Entry 7ABF (electron microscopy, 3.90 A resolution); this record covers chains A and Z of the 15 polymer chains in the assembly.

# Chain A
Molecule: Pre-mRNA-processing-splicing factor 8
From: Homo sapiens
Reference sequence: Q6P2Q9 (PRP8_HUMAN); residue numbers follow UniProt; this construct covers 1-2335
Chain sequence (2335 residues; each row starts with the number of its first residue):
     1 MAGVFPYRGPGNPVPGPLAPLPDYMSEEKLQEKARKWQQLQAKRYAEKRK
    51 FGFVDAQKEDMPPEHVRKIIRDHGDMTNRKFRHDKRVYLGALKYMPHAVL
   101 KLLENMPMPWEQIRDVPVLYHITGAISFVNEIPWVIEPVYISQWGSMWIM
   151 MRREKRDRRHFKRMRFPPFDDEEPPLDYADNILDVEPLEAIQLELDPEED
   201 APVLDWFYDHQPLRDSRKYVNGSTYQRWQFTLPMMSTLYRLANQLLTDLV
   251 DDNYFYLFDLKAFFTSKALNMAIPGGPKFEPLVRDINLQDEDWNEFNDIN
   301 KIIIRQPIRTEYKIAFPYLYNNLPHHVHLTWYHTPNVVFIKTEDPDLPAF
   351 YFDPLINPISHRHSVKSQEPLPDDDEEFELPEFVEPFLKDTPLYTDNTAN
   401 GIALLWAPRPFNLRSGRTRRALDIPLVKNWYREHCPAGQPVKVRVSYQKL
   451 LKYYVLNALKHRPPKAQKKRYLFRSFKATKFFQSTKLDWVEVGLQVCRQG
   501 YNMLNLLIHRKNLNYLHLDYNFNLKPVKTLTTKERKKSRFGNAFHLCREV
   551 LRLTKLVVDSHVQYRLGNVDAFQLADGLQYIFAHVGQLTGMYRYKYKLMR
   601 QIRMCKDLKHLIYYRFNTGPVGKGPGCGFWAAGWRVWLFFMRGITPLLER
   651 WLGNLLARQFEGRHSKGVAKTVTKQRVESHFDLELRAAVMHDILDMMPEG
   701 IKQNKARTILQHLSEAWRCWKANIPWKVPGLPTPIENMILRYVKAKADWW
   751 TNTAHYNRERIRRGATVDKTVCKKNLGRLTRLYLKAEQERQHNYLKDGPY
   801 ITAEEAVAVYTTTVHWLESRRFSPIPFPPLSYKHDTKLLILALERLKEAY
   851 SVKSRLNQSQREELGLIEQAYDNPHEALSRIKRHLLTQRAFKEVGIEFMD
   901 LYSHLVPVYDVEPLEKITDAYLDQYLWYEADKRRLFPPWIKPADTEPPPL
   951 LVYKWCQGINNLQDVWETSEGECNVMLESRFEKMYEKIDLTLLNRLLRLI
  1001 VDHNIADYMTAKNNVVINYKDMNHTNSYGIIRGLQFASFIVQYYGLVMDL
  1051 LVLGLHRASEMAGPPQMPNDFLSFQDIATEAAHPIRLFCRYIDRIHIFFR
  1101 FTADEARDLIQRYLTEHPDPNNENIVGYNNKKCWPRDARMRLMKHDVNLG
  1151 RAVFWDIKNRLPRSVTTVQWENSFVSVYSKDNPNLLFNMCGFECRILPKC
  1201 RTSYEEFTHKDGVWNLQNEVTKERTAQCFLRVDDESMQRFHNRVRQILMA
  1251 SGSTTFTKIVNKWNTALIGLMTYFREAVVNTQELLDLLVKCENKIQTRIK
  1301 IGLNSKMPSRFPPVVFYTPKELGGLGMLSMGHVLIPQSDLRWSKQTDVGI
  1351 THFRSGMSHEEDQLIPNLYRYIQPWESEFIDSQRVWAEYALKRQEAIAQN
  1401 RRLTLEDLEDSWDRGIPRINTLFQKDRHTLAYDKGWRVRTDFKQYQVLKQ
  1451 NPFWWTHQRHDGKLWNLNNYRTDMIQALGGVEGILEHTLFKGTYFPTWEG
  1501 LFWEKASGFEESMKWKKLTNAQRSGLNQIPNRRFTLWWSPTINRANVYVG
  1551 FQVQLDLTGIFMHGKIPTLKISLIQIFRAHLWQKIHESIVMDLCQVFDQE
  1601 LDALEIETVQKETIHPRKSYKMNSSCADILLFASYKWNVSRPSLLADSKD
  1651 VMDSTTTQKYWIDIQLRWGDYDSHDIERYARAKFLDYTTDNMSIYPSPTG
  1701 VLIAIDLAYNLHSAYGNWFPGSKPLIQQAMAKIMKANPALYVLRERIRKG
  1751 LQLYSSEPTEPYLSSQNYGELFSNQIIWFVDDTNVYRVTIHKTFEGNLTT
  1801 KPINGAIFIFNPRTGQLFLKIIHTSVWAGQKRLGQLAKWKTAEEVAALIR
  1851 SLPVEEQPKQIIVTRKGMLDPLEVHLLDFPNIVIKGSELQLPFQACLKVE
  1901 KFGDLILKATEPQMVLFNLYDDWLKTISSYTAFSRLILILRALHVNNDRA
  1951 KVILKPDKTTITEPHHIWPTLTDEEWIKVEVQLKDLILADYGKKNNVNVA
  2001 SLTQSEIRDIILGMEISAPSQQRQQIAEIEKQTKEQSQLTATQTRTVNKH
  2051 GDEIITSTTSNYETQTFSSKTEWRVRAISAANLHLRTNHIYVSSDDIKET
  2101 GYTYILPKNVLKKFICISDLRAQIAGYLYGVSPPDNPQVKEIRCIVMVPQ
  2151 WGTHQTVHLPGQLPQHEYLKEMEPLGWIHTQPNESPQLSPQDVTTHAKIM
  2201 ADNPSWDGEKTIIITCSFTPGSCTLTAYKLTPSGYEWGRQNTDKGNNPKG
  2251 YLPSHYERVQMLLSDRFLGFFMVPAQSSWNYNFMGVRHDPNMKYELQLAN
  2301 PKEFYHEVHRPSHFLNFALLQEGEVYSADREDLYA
Not modelled in the structure: 1-62, 664-676, 1504-1527, 1756-2335
Curated features (UniProtKB/Swiss-Prot):
  - region: Met1513 to Leu1526 (Important for branch point selection), Pro2301 to Ala2335 (Required for interaction with EFTUD2 and SNRNP200)
  - modified residue: Ala2 (N-acetylalanine), Ser859 (Phosphoserine), Ser1358 (Phosphoserine), Lys1425 (N6,N6-dimethyllysine), Lys1463 (N6-acetyllysine)
  - natural variant: Pro2301 (P2301T: In RP13), Phe2304 (F2304L: In RP13), His2309 (H2309P: In RP13; H2309R: In RP13), Arg2310 (R2310G: In RP13; R2310K: In RP13), Phe2314 (F2314L: In RP13), Tyr2334 (Y2334N: In RP13)
  - mutagenesis: Val1788 (V1788D: Strongly reduced interaction with RNA), Thr1789 (T1789P: Strongly reduced interaction with RNA)
Small-molecule neighbours: inositol hexakisphosphate (IHP): Lys442, Tyr580, Lys609, His610, Tyr613, Lys623, Gly624, Pro625

# Chain Z
Molecule: Minx M3 RNA
Sequence (230 nucleotides; row label = number of the first residue in the row):
     1 GGGAGACGGAAUUCGAGCUCGCCCACUCUUGGAUCGGAAACCCGUCGGCC
    51 UCCGAACGGUAAGAGCCUAGCAUGUAGAACUGGUUACCUGCAGCCCAAGC
   101 UUGCUGCACGUCUAGGGCGCAGUAGUCCAGGGUUUCCUUGAUGAUGUCAU
   151 ACUUAUCCUGUCCCUUUUUUUUCCACAGCUCGCGGUUGAGGACAAACUCU
   201 UCGCGGUCUUUCCAGUGGGGAUCCAAUAUC
Not modelled in the structure: 1-49, 79-230

# Interface between chain A and chain Z
Residue-residue contacts - 23 pairs, chain A then chain Z:
  Arg82(A) - A72(Z)  salt bridge to the phosphate
  Arg82(A) - G74(Z)  hydrogen bond to the base
  His509(A) - G70(Z)  hydrogen bond to the base
  His509(A) - C71(Z)  sugar contact
  Asn512(A) - G70(Z)  hydrogen bond to the base
  Asn512(A) - C71(Z)  sugar contact
  Thr531(A) - U60(Z)  hydrogen bond to the base
  Thr532(A) - U60(Z)  base contact
  Lys533(A) - U60(Z)  base contact
  Gln587(A) - C53(Z)  base contact
  Tyr592(A) - C53(Z)  hydrogen bond to the base
  Tyr592(A) - G54(Z)  base contact
  Arg593(A) - A55(Z)  sugar contact
  Tyr596(A) - G54(Z)  base contact
  Met599(A) - C52(Z)  base contact
  Ser1305(A) - G58(Z)  hydrogen bond to the base
  Lys1306(A) - G58(Z)  base contact
  Phe1551(A) - G59(Z)  hydrogen bond to the base
  Phe1551(A) - U60(Z)  base contact
  Val1553(A) - U60(Z)  sugar contact
  Leu1555(A) - A61(Z)  phosphate contact
  His1563(A) - G59(Z)  base contact
  Gly1564(A) - G59(Z)  hydrogen bond to the base
Other interface residues (no listed pair), chain A (21 interface residues in all): Lys442, Val1549, Lys1565
Other interface residues (no listed pair), chain Z (14 interface residues in all): U51, U73

# Summary
The interface between chain A and chain Z involves 21 residues on one side and 14 on the other; the contacts
include 8 hydrogen bonds and 1 salt bridge. Among the polar pairs are Arg82(A)-G74(Z), His509(A)-G70(Z) and
Asn512(A)-G70(Z). Chain A binds inositol hexakisphosphate.
Here chain A is Pre-mRNA-processing-splicing factor 8 (Homo sapiens) and chain Z is Minx M3 RNA. Entry 7ABF
(Human pre-Bact-1 spliceosome core structure) was determined by electron microscopy (same publication as 7AAV
and 7ABH).
